5GOO - chains B and C of the 3 polymer chains in the assembly; structure by X-ray diffraction, 2.11 A resolution.

Chain B (and C):
Molecule: Alkaline Invertase
From: Nostoc sp. PCC 7120
Notes: EC 3.2.1.26; chain C of this document is another copy of the same molecule, construct and numbering; everything in this record applies to it too
UniProtKB: Q8YWS9 (Q8YWS9_NOSS1); numbering as in UniProt (aligned over 9-460)
Amino-acid sequence (461 residues; numbered 0 to 460; the number before each row is that of its first residue; numbering starts at 0):
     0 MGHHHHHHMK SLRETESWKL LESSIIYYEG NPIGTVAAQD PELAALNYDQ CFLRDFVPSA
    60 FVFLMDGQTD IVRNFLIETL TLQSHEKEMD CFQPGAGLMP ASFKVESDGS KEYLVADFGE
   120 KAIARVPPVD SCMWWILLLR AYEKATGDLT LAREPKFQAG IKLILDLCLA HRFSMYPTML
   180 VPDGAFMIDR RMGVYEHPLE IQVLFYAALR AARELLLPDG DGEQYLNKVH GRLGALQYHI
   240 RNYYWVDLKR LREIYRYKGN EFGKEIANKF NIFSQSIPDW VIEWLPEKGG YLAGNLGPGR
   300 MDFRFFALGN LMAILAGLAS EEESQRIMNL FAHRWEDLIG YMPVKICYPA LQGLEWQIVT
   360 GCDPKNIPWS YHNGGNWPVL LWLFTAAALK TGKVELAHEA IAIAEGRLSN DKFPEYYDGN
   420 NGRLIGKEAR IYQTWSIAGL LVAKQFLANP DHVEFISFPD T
Not modelled in the structure: 0-13, 457-460 (chain C: 0-11, 457-460)
Sequence notes: expression tag (0-8)
Modified residues: Mse-0, Mse-8 (selenomethionine); Mse-64, Mse-88, Mse-98, Mse-132, Mse-174, Mse-178, Mse-186, Mse-191, Mse-300, Mse-311, Mse-327, Mse-341 (selenomethionine; parent Met)
Residues lining bound ligands: beta-D-fructofuranose (FRU): Leu-45, Asn-46, Tyr-47, Asp-116, Ala-121, Ile-122, Val-125, Asp-188, Arg-189, Lys-364, Tyr-370, His-371
From the paper describing this entry:
  - catalytic residues: Asp-188, Glu-414

Interface between chain B and chain C:
Residue-residue contacts (139; chain B residue first):
  Asn-46(B) with Phe-261(C)
  Gln-49(B) with Phe-261(C)
  Mse-88(B) with Mse-174(C)
  Asp-89(B) with Tyr-237(C); Tyr-242(C), hydrogen bond
  Phe-91(B) with Ser-173(C); Mse-174(C); Tyr-175(C); Pro-176(C), hydrophobic; Arg-231(C)
  Pro-93(B) with Arg-171(C); Ser-173(C); Mse-174(C)
  Gly-94(B) with His-170(C); Arg-171(C), hydrogen bond (backbone-backbone)
  Leu-97(B) with Phe-172(C); Mse-174(C), hydrophobic
  Asp-116(B) with Phe-261(C)
  Phe-117(B) with Mse-174(C)
  Gly-118(B) with Mse-174(C)
  Glu-119(B) with Mse-174(C); Lys-263(C)
  Lys-120(B) with Phe-261(C); Gly-262(C), hydrogen bond (backbone-backbone); Lys-263(C)
  Ile-122(B) with Asn-259(C); Glu-260(C); Phe-261(C), hydrophobic; Asn-270(C)
  Ala-123(B) with Tyr-175(C), hydrogen bond (backbone-side chain); Lys-268(C), hydrogen bond (backbone-backbone); Phe-269(C); Asn-270(C); Pro-297(C); Gly-298(C)
  Arg-124(B) with Tyr-175(C); Gly-262(C), hydrogen bond (side chain-backbone); Lys-263(C), hydrogen bond (side chain-backbone); Ile-265(C); Lys-268(C), hydrogen bond (backbone-backbone)
  Val-125(B) with Pro-297(C), hydrophobic
  Pro-126(B) with Phe-172(C); Ser-173(C)
  Val-128(B) with Phe-172(C), hydrophobic
  Cys-131(B) with Phe-172(C), hydrophobic
  Leu-166(B) with His-170(C); Arg-171(C); Phe-172(C), hydrophobic
  His-170(B) with Leu-166(C); Ala-169(C)
  Arg-171(B) with Pro-93(C); Gly-94(C)
  Phe-172(B) with Leu-97(C); Val-128(C), hydrophobic; Cys-131(C), hydrophobic; Leu-166(C), hydrophobic; Cys-167(C); Mse-178(C), hydrophobic
  Ser-173(B) with Pro-93(C)
  Mse-174(B) with Lys-86(C); Mse-88(C), hydrophobic; Phe-91(C); Pro-93(C); Leu-97(C), hydrophobic; Phe-117(C); Gly-118(C); Glu-119(C)
  Tyr-175(B) with Phe-91(C)
  Pro-176(B) with Phe-91(C), hydrophobic
  Mse-178(B) with Phe-172(C), hydrophobic
  Leu-179(B) with Leu-179(C); Val-180(C), hydrophobic; Pro-181(C)
  Val-180(B) with Leu-179(C), hydrophobic
  Pro-181(B) with Leu-179(C); Glu-195(C)
  Asp-182(B) with Glu-195(C), hydrogen bond (backbone-side chain); Pro-297(C)
  Arg-189(B) with Asn-259(C), hydrogen bond; Asn-270(C); Phe-272(C)
  Arg-190(B) with Pro-297(C); Gly-298(C), hydrogen bond (side chain-backbone); Arg-299(C)
  Tyr-194(B) with Tyr-194(C), hydrophobic; Glu-195(C)
  Glu-195(B) with Pro-181(C); Asp-182(C), hydrogen bond (side chain-backbone)
  Arg-231(B) with Phe-91(C)
  Tyr-237(B) with Asp-89(C)
  Tyr-242(B) with Asp-89(C), hydrogen bond
  Asn-259(B) with Arg-189(C), hydrogen bond
  Glu-260(B) with Ile-122(C)
  Phe-261(B) with Leu-45(C), hydrophobic; Asn-46(C); Gln-49(C); Asp-116(C); Lys-120(C); Ala-121(C), hydrophobic; Ile-122(C), hydrophobic
  Gly-262(B) with Lys-120(C), hydrogen bond (backbone-backbone); Arg-124(C), hydrogen bond (backbone-side chain)
  Lys-263(B) with Glu-87(C), salt bridge; Glu-119(C); Lys-120(C); Arg-124(C), hydrogen bond (backbone-side chain)
  Ile-265(B) with Arg-124(C)
  Lys-268(B) with Mse-88(C); Asp-89(C), salt bridge; Ala-123(C), hydrogen bond (backbone-backbone); Arg-124(C), hydrogen bond (backbone-backbone)
  Phe-269(B) with Mse-88(C), hydrophobic; Ala-123(C)
  Asn-270(B) with Ile-122(C); Ala-123(C); Arg-189(C)
  Phe-272(B) with Arg-189(C); Gly-360(C); Asp-362(C); Pro-363(C)
  Gln-274(B) with Cys-361(C)
  Ser-275(B) with Gly-360(C); Cys-361(C)
  Pro-297(B) with Ala-123(C); Val-125(C), hydrophobic; Asp-182(C); Arg-190(C)
  Gly-298(B) with Ala-123(C); Arg-190(C), hydrogen bond (backbone-side chain)
  Arg-299(B) with Arg-190(C)
  Leu-353(B) with Leu-353(C), hydrophobic
  Glu-354(B) with Ile-357(C)
  Ile-357(B) with Glu-354(C); Ile-357(C), hydrophobic
  Gly-360(B) with Phe-272(C); Ser-275(C)
  Cys-361(B) with Ser-275(C)
  Asp-362(B) with Phe-272(C)
  Pro-363(B) with Phe-272(C)
Interface residues without a listed pair, chain B (70 interface residues in all): Leu-45, Lys-86, Glu-87, Ala-121, Cys-167, Ala-234, Val-358, Thr-359
Interface residues without a listed pair, chain C (70 interface residues in all): Pro-126, Ala-234, Gln-274, Val-358

Overview:
Chain B and chain C each contribute 70 residues to their interface, with 20 hydrogen bonds and 2 salt bridges.
Among the polar pairs are Lys-263(B)/Glu-87(C), Lys-268(B)/Asp-89(C) and Asp-89(B)/Tyr-242(C). Ligands of
chain B: beta-D-fructofuranose. From the paper: catalytic residues Asp-188(B) and Glu-414(B).
Chain B and chain C are both Alkaline Invertase (Nostoc sp. PCC 7120); the structure, Crystal structure of
alkaline invertase InvA from Anabaena sp. PCC 7120 complexed with fructose, was determined by X-ray
diffraction together with 5GOP and 5GOQ from the same study.
